Entry 5VJ7 (X-ray diffraction, 2.55 A resolution); this record covers chains A and B.

[Chain A]
Protein: Oxidoreductase
Organism: Pyrococcus furiosus COM1
UniProt: I6V148 (I6V148_9EURY); residue numbers follow UniProt; this construct covers 1-476
Amino-acid sequence (476 residues; numbered 1 to 476; the number before each row is that of its first residue):
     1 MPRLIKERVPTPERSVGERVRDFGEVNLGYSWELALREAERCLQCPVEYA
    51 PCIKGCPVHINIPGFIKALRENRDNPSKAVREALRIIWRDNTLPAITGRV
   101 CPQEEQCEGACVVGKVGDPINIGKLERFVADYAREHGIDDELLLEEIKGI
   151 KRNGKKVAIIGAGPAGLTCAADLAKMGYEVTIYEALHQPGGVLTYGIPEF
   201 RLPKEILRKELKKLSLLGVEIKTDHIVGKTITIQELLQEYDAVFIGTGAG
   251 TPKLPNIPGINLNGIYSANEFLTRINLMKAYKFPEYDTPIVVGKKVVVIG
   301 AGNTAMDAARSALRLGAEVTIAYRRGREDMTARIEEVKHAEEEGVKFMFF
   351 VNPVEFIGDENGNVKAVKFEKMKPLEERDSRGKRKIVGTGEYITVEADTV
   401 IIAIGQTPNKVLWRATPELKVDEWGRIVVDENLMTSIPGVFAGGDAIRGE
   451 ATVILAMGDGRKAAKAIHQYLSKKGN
Not modelled in the structure: 1-4, 375-381, 474-476
Bound ions: 4Fe-4S cluster Fe site 1: C42, C45, C52, C111; 4Fe-4S cluster Fe site 2: C56, C101, C107, E126
Ligand contacts:
  - FAD (flavin-adenine dinucleotide): V100, P102, I160, G161, A162, G163, P164, A165, Y183, E184, A185, L186, G191, V192, Y195, G196, I197, R201, H225, I226, V227, G246, T247, G248, A249, L272, N303, T304, D307, R333, Q406, L412, G444, D445, A451, T452, V453, A456
  - 4Fe-4S cluster (SF4), molecule 1: C42, L43, Q44, C45, P51, C52, I62, P63, C111, V112, V113, I120, I122
  - 4Fe-4S cluster (SF4), molecule 2: C56, P57, I60, N91, T97, G98, C101, Q103, Q106, C107, I122, G123, E126, I454

[Chain B]
Protein: Ferredoxin-NADP(+) reductase subunit alpha
Organism: Pyrococcus furiosus COM1
Notes: EC 1.18.1.2
UniProt: I6TYZ3 (I6TYZ3_9EURY); residues 1-289 here = UniProt positions 1-289
Amino-acid sequence (289 residues; each row starts with the number of its first residue):
     1 MYKILEKKEIAMRNTWYKVYAPHVAKKVQPGQFVIVRAFPNGERIPLTPV
    51 MWDREEGWIVLIVFTRGKTTMRMAVELKEGDSLLNVAGPLGTPVPMEKFG
   101 KILAIGAYTGIVEVYPIAKAWQEIGNDVTTLHVTFEPMVILKEELEKAVT
   151 RHIVEPVPLNPNQDFLANMKNVSQRLKEKVRELLESEDWDLVFMVGPVGD
   201 QKQVFEVVKEYGVPMKVDLHPIMVDGTGMCGACRVTVGGEVKFACVDGPE
   251 FDAYQVDWDELIHRVGFYAKLEKLALEKYMEELKAKGVI
Not modelled in the structure: 169, 284-289
Bound ions: Mg2+: E43 (together with FAD); 2Fe-2S cluster Fe: D225, C233, C245
Ligand contacts:
  - FAD (flavin-adenine dinucleotide): F33, E43, R44, I45, P46, L47, T48, I62, V63, F64, R66, G67, K68, T69, T70, T109, V112, E113, H220, P221, I222, M223, P249, V265, E272
  - 2Fe-2S cluster (FES): M223, V224, D225, G226, G228, M229, C230, G231, A232, C233, F243, C245

[How chain A and chain B interact]
Contacting residue pairs - 75 pairs, chain A then chain B:
  H187(A) - R37(B)
  H187(A) - R44(B)  hydrogen bond
  H187(A) - N85(B)
  Y195(A) - M229(B)  hydrophobic
  T223(A) - Y2(B)
  D224(A) - Y2(B)  hydrogen bond
  D224(A) - H23(B)
  D224(A) - N85(B)  hydrogen bond
  D224(A) - V86(B)
  D224(A) - A87(B)
  D224(A) - G88(B)
  H225(A) - H23(B)
  I226(A) - A87(B)  hydrophobic
  I226(A) - G88(B)
  I226(A) - L90(B)  hydrophobic
  I226(A) - T227(B)
  K229(A) - K27(B)
  K229(A) - Q32(B)
  K229(A) - P89(B)
  K229(A) - G91(B)
  T230(A) - H23(B)
  T230(A) - K27(B)
  T230(A) - G88(B)  hydrogen bond (side chain-backbone)
  T230(A) - P89(B)
  E235(A) - K27(B)  salt bridge
  G250(A) - M229(B)
  T251(A) - G228(B)
  P252(A) - G228(B)
  P252(A) - M229(B)
  P252(A) - C230(B)
  L254(A) - R234(B)
  N256(A) - G239(B)  hydrogen bond (side chain-backbone)
  N256(A) - E240(B)
  N256(A) - V241(B)
  I260(A) - R234(B)  hydrogen bond (backbone-side chain)
  N261(A) - R234(B)  hydrogen bond
  N261(A) - T236(B)  hydrogen bond
  N261(A) - E260(B)  hydrogen bond
  N261(A) - R264(B)  hydrogen bond (backbone-side chain)
  L262(A) - R264(B)  hydrogen bond (backbone-side chain)
  N263(A) - H263(B)  hydrogen bond (side chain-backbone)
  N263(A) - R264(B)
  N263(A) - F267(B)
  G264(A) - F267(B)
  I265(A) - R234(B)  hydrogen bond (backbone-side chain)
  Y266(A) - F267(B)
  Y266(A) - Y268(B)  hydrogen bond
  S267(A) - C230(B)  hydrogen bond (side chain-backbone)
  N269(A) - M229(B)  hydrogen bond (side chain-backbone)
  E270(A) - C230(B)
  E270(A) - A232(B)
  E270(A) - Y268(B)
  R274(A) - V224(B)
  R274(A) - Y268(B)  hydrogen bond
  M278(A) - R44(B)
  F283(A) - L271(B)
  F283(A) - L274(B)  hydrophobic
  F283(A) - A275(B)  hydrophobic
  P284(A) - K278(B)  hydrogen bond (backbone-side chain)
  E285(A) - N41(B)  hydrogen bond (backbone-side chain)
  Y286(A) - N41(B)
  D287(A) - N41(B)  hydrogen bond (backbone-backbone)
  D287(A) - G42(B)
  D287(A) - E43(B)
  D287(A) - K68(B)  salt bridge
  T288(A) - E43(B)
  P289(A) - E43(B)
  P289(A) - Y268(B)  hydrophobic
  P289(A) - L271(B)  hydrophobic
  I290(A) - L271(B)
  V291(A) - F267(B)  hydrophobic
  V291(A) - Y268(B)  hydrophobic
  V291(A) - L271(B)  hydrophobic
  E360(A) - H263(B)
  N361(A) - H263(B)
Other interface residues (no listed pair), chain A (42 interface residues in all): A185, L186, T273, G362, N409
Other interface residues (no listed pair), chain B (45 interface residues in all): M1, P40, T69, I222, D225, G231, V235, F243

[Summary]
42 residues of chain A face 45 of chain B across their interface; the contacts include 20 hydrogen bonds and 2
salt bridges. Polar contacts include E235(A)-K27(B), D287(A)-K68(B) and H187(A)-R44(B). Chain A binds 4Fe-4S
cluster and flavin-adenine dinucleotide.
Chain A is Oxidoreductase and chain B is Ferredoxin-NADP(+) reductase subunit alpha, both from Pyrococcus
furiosus COM1; the structure, Ferredoxin NADP Oxidoreductase (Xfn), was determined by X-ray diffraction.
